1IYK - chain A; structure by X-ray diffraction, 2.30 A resolution.

[Chain A]
Name: Myristoyl-coa:protein N-myristoyltransferase
Source organism: Candida albicans
Notes: EC 2.3.1.97
Reference sequence: P30418 (NMT_CANAL); numbering as in UniProt (aligned over 60-451)
Chain sequence (392 residues; each row starts with the number of its first residue):
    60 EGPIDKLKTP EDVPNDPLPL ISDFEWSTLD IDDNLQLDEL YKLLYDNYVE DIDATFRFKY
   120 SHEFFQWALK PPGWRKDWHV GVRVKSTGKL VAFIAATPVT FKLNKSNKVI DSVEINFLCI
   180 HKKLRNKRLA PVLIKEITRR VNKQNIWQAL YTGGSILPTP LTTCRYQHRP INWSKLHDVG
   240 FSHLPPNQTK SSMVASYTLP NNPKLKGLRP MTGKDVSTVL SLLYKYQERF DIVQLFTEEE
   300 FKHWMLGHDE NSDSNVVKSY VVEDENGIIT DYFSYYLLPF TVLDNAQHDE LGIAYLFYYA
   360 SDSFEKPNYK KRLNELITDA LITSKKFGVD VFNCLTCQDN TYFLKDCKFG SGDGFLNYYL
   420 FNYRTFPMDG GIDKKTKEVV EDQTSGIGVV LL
Small-molecule neighbours:
  - MIM ([cyclohexylethyl]-[[[[4-[2-methyl-1-imidazolyl-butyl]phenyl]acetyl]-seryl]-lysinyl]-amine): Val108, Glu109, Asp110, Ile111, Asp112, Thr114, Phe115, Phe117, Tyr119, Asn175, Thr211, Gly212, Gly213, Tyr225, His227, Pro229, Gly239, Phe240, Ser241, Tyr256, Phe339, Gly409, Ser410, Gly411, Asp412, Gly413, Phe414, Leu415, Leu451
  - tetradecanoyl-coa (MYA): Asn106, Tyr107, Val108, Val172, Ile174, Asn175, Phe176, Leu177, Cys178, Ile179, Leu183, Arg184, Asn185, Lys186, Arg187, Leu188, Ala189, Pro190, Ile193, Ile196, Thr197, Val200, Asn201, Ile205, Trp206, Gln207, Ala208, Tyr210, Thr211, Gly212, Leu216, Phe420
UniProt features mapped onto this chain:
  - active site: Leu451 (Proton acceptor)
  - binding site (tetradecanoyl-CoA): Leu177 to Ile179, Asn185 to Ala189
  - mutagenesis: Gly447 (G447D: Causes temperature-dependent reduction in catalytic activity)

[In short]
Chain A binds tetradecanoyl-coa and compound MIM. From UniProt: active-site residue Leu451, 8
tetradecanoyl-CoA-binding residues and one mutagenesis site.
Chain A is Myristoyl-coa:protein N-myristoyltransferase (Candida albicans); the structure, Crystal structure
of candida albicans N-myristoyltransferase with myristoyl-COA and peptidic inhibitor, was determined by X-ray
diffraction, deposited together with 1IYL.
